PDB entry 4OIQ | X-ray diffraction, 3.62 A resolution | chains F and H of the 9 polymer chains in the assembly

# Chain F
Protein: DNA directed RNA polymerase sigma factor A
Source organism: Thermus thermophilus
UniProt: Q5SKW1 (Q5SKW1_THET8); residue numbers follow UniProt; this construct covers 1-423
Sequence (443 residues; numbered -19 to 423; the number before each row is that of its first residue; numbers below 1 keep their minus sign (Met-19 is residue -19)):
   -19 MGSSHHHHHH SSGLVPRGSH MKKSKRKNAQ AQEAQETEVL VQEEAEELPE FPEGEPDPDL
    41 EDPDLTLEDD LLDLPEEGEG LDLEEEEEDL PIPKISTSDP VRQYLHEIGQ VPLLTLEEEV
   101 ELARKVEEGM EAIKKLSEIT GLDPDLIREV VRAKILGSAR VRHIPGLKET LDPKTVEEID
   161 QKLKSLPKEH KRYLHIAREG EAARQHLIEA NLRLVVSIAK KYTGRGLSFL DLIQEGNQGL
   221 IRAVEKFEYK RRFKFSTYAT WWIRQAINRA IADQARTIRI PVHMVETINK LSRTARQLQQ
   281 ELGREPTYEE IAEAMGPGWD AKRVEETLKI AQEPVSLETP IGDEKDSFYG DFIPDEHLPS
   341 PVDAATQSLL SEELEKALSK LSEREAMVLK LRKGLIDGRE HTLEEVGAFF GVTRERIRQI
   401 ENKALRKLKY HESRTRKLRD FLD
Disordered / not traced: -19 to 77
Sequence notes: expression tag (-19 to 0)
Metal / ion sites: Mg2+: Ala292, Gly296

# Chain H
Molecule: 27-nt DNA strand
Sequence (27 nucleotides; numbered 1 to 27; the number before each row is that of its first residue):
     1 TATAATGGGA GCTGTCACGG ATGCAGG
Disordered / not traced: 25-27

# How chain F and chain H interact
Contacting residue pairs - 39 pairs, chain F then chain H:
  Asp79(F) with DG8(H), hydrogen bond to the base
  Val81(F) with DG8(H), base contact
  Arg82(F) with DG8(H), hydrogen bond to the base; DG9(H), hydrogen bond to the base
  Leu85(F) with DG7(H), base contact; DG8(H), base contact
  Gly89(F) with DG7(H), base contact
  Leu93(F) with DT6(H), sugar contact
  Ala190(F) with DT6(H), base contact
  Asn191(F) with DT6(H), hydrogen bond to the base
  Arg193(F) with DT6(H), sugar contact; DG7(H), hydrogen bond to the base
  Leu194(F) with DA5(H), sugar contact; DT6(H), hydrogen bond to the base
  Ser197(F) with DT6(H), sugar contact
  Lys200(F) with DG8(H), salt bridge to the phosphate; DG9(H), phosphate contact
  Phe209(F) with DG8(H), sugar contact
  Lys226(F) with DA2(H), hydrogen bond to the base
  Phe227(F) with DA2(H), base contact
  Glu228(F) with DA2(H), hydrogen bond to the base
  Arg231(F) with DA2(H), base contact
  Phe233(F) with DA2(H), base contact; DT3(H), sugar contact; DA4(H), phosphate contact
  Lys234(F) with DA4(H), hydrogen bond to the phosphate; DA5(H), salt bridge to the phosphate
  Ser236(F) with DA4(H), sugar contact; DA5(H), hydrogen bond to the phosphate; DT6(H), base contact
  Thr237(F) with DA2(H), phosphate contact; DT3(H), phosphate contact; DA4(H), hydrogen bond to the phosphate; DA5(H), base contact
  Tyr238(F) with DT1(H), base contact; DA2(H), stacking on the base
  Thr240(F) with DA5(H), base contact
  Trp241(F) with DT1(H), sugar contact
  Arg244(F) with DA5(H), base contact
Interface residues without a listed pair, chain F (31 interface residues in all): His86, Ile88, Glu99, Leu192, Val196, Arg232

# Overview
The interface between chain F and chain H involves 31 residues on one side and 9 on the other; the contacts
include 11 hydrogen bonds, 2 salt bridges and 1 aromatic stacking contact. Polar contacts include
Asp79(F)-DG8(H), Arg82(F)-DG8(H) and Arg82(F)-DG9(H).
Here chain F is DNA directed RNA polymerase sigma factor A (Thermus thermophilus) and chain H is a 27-nt DNA
strand. Entry 4OIQ (Crystal structure of Thermus thermophilus transcription initiation complex soaked with
GE23077 and rifampicin) was determined by X-ray diffraction, deposited together with 4MQ9, 4OIN, 4OIO, 4OIP
and 4OIR.
